Entry 8CAX (electron microscopy, 3.70 A resolution); this record covers chains A and C of the 6 polymer chains in the assembly.

# Chain A (and C)
Molecule: Microtubule-associated protein tau
Organism: Homo sapiens
Notes: chain C of this document is another copy of the same molecule, construct and numbering; everything in this record applies to it too
UniProtKB: P10636 (TAU_HUMAN), isoform P10636-8; numbering as in UniProt (aligned over 1-441)
Amino-acid sequence (441 residues; row label = number of the first residue in the row):
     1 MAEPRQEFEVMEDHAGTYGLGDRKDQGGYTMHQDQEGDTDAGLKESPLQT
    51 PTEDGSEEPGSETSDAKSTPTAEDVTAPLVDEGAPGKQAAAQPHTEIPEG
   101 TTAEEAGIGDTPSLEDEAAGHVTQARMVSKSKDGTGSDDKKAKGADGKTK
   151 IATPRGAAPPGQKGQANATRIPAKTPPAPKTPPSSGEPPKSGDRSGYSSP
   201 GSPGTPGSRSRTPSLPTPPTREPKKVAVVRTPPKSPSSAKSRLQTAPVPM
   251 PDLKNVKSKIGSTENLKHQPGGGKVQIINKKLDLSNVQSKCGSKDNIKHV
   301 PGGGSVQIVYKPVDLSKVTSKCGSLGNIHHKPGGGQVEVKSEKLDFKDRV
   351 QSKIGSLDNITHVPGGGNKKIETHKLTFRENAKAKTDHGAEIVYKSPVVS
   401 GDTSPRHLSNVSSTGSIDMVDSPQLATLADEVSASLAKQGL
Not modelled in the structure: 1-304, 380-441
Swiss-Prot annotation at these positions:
  - site (Not glycated): Lys24, Lys44, Lys67
  - modified residue: Ala2 (N-acetylalanine), Tyr18 (Phosphotyrosine), Tyr29 (Phosphotyrosine), Ser46 (Phosphoserine), Ser61 (Phosphoserine), Thr69 (Phosphothreonine), Thr71 (Phosphothreonine), Thr111 (Phosphothreonine), Ser214 (Phosphoserine)
  - glycosylation (N-linked (Glc) (glycation) lysine): Lys87, Lys383
  - cross-link: Lys44 (Glycyl lysine isopeptide (Lys-Gly) (interchain with G-Cter in ubiquitin))
  - natural variant: Arg5 (R5H: In FTD1; R5L: In PSNP1)

# How chain A and chain C interact
Contacting residue pairs (6):
  His329(A) - Lys340(C)
  Lys331(A) - Gln336(C)  hydrogen bond
  Lys331(A) - Glu338(C)  salt bridge
  Gly334(A) - Gln336(C)
  Gln336(A) - Lys331(C)
  Glu338(A) - Lys331(C)  salt bridge
Also at the interface, not in a pair above, chain C (6 interface residues in all): Gly334, Gly335

# In short
5 residues of chain A and 6 residues of chain C are in contact; the contacts include 1 hydrogen bond and 2
salt bridges. Among the polar pairs are Lys331(A)-Glu338(C) and Lys331(A)-Gln336(C).
Chain A and chain C are both Microtubule-associated protein tau (Homo sapiens); the structure, Structure of
Tau filaments Type II from Subacute Sclerosing Panencephalitis, was determined by electron microscopy together
with 8CAQ from the same study.
